Entry 8SC6 (electron microscopy, 3.13 A resolution); this record covers chain A.

Chain A:
Molecule: Solute carrier family 22 member 1
Source organism: Homo sapiens
UniProt: O15245 (S22A1_HUMAN); numbering as in UniProt (aligned over 1-554)
Chain sequence (554 residues; each row starts with the number of its first residue):
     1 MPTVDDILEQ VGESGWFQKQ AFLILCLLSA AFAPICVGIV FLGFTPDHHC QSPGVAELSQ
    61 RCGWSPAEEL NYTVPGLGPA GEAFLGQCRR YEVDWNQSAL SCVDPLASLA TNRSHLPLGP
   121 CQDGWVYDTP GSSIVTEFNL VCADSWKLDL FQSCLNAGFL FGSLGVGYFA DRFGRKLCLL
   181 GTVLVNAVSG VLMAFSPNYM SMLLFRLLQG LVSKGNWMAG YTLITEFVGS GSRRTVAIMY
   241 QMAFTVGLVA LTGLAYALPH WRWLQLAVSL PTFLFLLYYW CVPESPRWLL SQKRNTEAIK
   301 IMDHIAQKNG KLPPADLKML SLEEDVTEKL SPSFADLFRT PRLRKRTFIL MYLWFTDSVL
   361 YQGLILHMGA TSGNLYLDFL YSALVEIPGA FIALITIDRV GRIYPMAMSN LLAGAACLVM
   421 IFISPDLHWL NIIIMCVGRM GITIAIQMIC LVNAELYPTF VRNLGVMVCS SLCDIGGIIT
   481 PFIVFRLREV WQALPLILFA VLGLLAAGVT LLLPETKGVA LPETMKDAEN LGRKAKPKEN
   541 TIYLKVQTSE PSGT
Unresolved in the structure: 1-18, 281-330, 516-554
Curated features (UniProtKB/Swiss-Prot):
  - motif: P283 to R287 (Proline-rich sequence)
  - modified residue: S333 (Phosphoserine), T541 (Phosphothreonine)
  - glycosylation: N71 (N-linked (GlcNAc...) asparagine)
Disulfide bonds: C50-C121, C62-C102, C88-C142
Small-molecule neighbours: thiamin (VIB; 3-(4-amino-2-methyl-pyrimidin-5-ylmethyl)-5-(2-hydroxy-ethyl)-4-methyl-thiazol-3-ium): C36, W217, Q241, F244, T245, Y361, Q362, E386, T443, I446, Q447
What the authors report for this chain:
  - binding site for thiamin: F244, Y361, Q447
  - binding site for thiamin: E386 (from molecular simulation)

Summary:
Bound to chain A: thiamin. The paper reports a binding site for thiamin at F244, Y361 and Q447 among others.
Chain A is Solute carrier family 22 member 1 (Homo sapiens); the structure, Human OCT1 bound to thiamine in
inward-open conformation, was determined by electron microscopy, deposited together with 8SC1, 8SC2, 8SC3 and
8SC4.
